PDB entry 4GZY | X-ray diffraction, 3.51 A resolution | chains D and T of the 8 polymer chains in the assembly

[Chain D]
Name: DNA-directed RNA polymerase subunit beta'
Source organism: Thermus thermophilus
Notes: EC 2.7.7.6
Reference sequence: Q8RQE8 (RPOC_THET8); residues 1-1524 here = UniProt positions 1-1524
Chain sequence (1534 residues; row label = number of the first residue in the row):
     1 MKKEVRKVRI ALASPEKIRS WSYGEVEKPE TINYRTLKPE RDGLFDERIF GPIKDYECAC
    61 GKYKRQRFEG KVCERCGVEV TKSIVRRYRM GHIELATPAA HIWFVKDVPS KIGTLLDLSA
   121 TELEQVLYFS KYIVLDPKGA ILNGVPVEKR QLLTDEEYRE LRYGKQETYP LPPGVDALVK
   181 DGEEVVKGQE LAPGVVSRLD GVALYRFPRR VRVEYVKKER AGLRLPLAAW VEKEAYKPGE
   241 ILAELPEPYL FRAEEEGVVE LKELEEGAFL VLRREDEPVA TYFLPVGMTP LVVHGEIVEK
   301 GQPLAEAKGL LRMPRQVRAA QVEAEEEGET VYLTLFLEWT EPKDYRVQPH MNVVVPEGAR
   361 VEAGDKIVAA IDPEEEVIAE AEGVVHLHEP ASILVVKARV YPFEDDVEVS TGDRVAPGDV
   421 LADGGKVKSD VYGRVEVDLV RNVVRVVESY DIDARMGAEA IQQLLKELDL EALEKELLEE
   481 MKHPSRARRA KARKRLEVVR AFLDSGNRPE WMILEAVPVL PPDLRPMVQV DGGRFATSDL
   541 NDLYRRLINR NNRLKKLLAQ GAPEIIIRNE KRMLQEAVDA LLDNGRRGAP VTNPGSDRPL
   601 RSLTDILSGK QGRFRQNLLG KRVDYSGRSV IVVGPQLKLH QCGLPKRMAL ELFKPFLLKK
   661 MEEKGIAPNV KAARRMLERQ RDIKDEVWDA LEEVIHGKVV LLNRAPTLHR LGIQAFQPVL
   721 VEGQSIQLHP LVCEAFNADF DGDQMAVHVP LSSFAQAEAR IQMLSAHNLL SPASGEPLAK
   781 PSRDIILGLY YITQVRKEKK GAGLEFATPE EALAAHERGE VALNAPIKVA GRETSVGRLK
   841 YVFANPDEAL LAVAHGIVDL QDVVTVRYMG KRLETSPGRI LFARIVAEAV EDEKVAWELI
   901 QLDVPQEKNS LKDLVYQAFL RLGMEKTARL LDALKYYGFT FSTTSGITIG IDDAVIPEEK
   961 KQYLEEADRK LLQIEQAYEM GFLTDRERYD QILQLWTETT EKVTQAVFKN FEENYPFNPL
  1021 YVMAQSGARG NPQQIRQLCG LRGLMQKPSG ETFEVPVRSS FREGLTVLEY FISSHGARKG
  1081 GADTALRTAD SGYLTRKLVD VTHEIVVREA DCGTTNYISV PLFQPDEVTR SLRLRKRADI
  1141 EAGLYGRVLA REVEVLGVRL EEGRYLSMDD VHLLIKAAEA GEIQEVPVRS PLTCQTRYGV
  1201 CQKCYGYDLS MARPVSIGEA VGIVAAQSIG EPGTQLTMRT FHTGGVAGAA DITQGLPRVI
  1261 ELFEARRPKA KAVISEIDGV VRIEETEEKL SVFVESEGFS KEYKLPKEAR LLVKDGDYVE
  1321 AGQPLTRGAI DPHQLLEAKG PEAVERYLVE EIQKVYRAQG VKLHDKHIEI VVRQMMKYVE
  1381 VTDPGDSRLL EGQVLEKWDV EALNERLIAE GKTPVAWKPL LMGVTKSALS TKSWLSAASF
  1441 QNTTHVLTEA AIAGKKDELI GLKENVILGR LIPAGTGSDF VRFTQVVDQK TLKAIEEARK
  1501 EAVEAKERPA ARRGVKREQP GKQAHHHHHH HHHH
Not modelled in the structure: 1, 217-339, 1237-1253, 1500-1534
Differences from the reference sequence: expression tag (1525-1534)
Bound ions: Zn2+ site 1: Cys58, Cys60; Mg2+: Asp739, Asp741, Asp743 (shared with 1 residue of chain R); Zn2+ site 2: Cys1112, Cys1194, Cys1201, Cys1204

[Chain T]
Molecule: template DNA
Sequence (22 nucleotides; each row starts with the number of its first residue):
     1 GGGAATCTCT TCCAGCACAC AT

[Interface between chain D and chain T]
Pairs across the interface - 13 pairs, chain D then chain T:
  Arg486(D) - DG2(T)  phosphate contact
  Ala487(D) - DG1(T)  phosphate contact
  Lys610(D) - DC13(T)  salt bridge to the phosphate
  Arg628(D) - DC16(T)  hydrogen bond to the sugar
  Pro706(D) - DA14(T)  base contact
  Thr1088(D) - DA14(T)  base contact
  Ala1089(D) - DC13(T)  base contact
  Ala1089(D) - DA14(T)  base contact
  Asp1090(D) - DC13(T)  base contact
  Ser1091(D) - DA14(T)  hydrogen bond to the sugar
  Gly1092(D) - DA14(T)  sugar contact
  Tyr1093(D) - DC13(T)  base contact
  Gln1441(D) - DT11(T)  phosphate contact
Also at the interface, not in a pair above, chain D (17 interface residues in all): Ala705, Gln744, Arg1096, Phe1440, Asn1442
Also at the interface, not in a pair above, chain T (8 interface residues in all): DT10, DG15

[Summary]
17 residues of chain D and 8 residues of chain T are in contact, with 2 hydrogen bonds and 1 salt bridge.
Polar contacts include Arg628(D)-DC16(T), Ser1091(D)-DA14(T) and Lys610(D)-DC13(T). Cys58(D) and Cys60(D)
coordinate Zn2+ site 1.
Chain D is DNA-directed RNA polymerase subunit beta' (Thermus thermophilus) and chain T is template DNA; the
structure, Crystal structures of bacterial RNA Polymerase paused elongation complexes, was determined by X-ray
diffraction together with 4GZZ from the same study.
